Entry 8ZU9 (X-ray diffraction, 2.17 A resolution); this record covers chains B and A of the 3 polymer chains in the assembly.

# Chain B
Molecule: A129 heavy chain
Source organism: Homo sapiens
Sequence (223 residues; row label = number of the first residue in the row):
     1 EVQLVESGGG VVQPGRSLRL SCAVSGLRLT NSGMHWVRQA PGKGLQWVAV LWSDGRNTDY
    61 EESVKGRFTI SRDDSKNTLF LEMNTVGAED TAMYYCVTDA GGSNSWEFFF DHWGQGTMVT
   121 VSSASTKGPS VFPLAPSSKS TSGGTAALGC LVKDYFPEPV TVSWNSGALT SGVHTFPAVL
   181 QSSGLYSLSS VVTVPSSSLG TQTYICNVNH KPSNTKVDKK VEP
Disulfides: Cys-22/Cys-96, Cys-150/Cys-206

# Chain A
Molecule: A129 light chain
Source organism: Homo sapiens
Sequence (214 residues; numbered 1 to 214; the number before each row is that of its first residue):
     1 DIQLTQSPSS VSASVGDRVT ITCRASQGIS SWLAWYQQKP GKAPKLLIYA ASSLQSGVPS
    61 RFSGSGSGTD FTLTISSLQP EDFATYYCQQ ANSFPFTFGP GTKVDIKRTV AAPSVFIFPP
   121 SDEQLKSGTA SVVCLLNNFY PREAKVQWKV DNALQSGNSQ ESVTEQDSKD STYSLSSTLT
   181 LSKADYEKHK VYACEVTHQG LSSPVTKSFN RGEC
Disulfides: Cys-23/Cys-88, Cys-134/Cys-194

# How chain B and chain A interact
Contacting residue pairs (66):
  Gln-39(B) / Gln-38(A)  hydrogen bond
  Gln-39(B) / Tyr-87(A)
  Lys-43(B) / Tyr-87(A)
  Gly-44(B) / Tyr-87(A)
  Leu-45(B) / Pro-44(A)  hydrophobic
  Leu-45(B) / Tyr-87(A)  hydrophobic
  Leu-45(B) / Phe-98(A)
  Trp-47(B) / Phe-94(A)  hydrophobic
  Trp-47(B) / Pro-95(A)  hydrophobic
  Trp-47(B) / Phe-96(A)
  Tyr-95(B) / Gln-38(A)  hydrogen bond
  Tyr-95(B) / Lys-42(A)
  Tyr-95(B) / Ala-43(A)  hydrophobic
  Tyr-95(B) / Pro-44(A)
  Glu-107(B) / Ala-91(A)
  Phe-108(B) / Gln-89(A)  hydrogen bond (backbone-side chain)
  Phe-108(B) / Ala-91(A)
  Phe-108(B) / Phe-96(A)  hydrophobic
  Phe-109(B) / Tyr-36(A)
  Phe-109(B) / Tyr-49(A)  hydrophobic
  Phe-109(B) / Gln-89(A)
  Phe-110(B) / Tyr-36(A)  hydrogen bond (backbone-side chain)
  Phe-110(B) / Leu-46(A)
  Phe-110(B) / Gln-89(A)
  Phe-110(B) / Phe-98(A)  hydrophobic
  Asp-111(B) / Leu-46(A)
  Trp-113(B) / Tyr-36(A)
  Trp-113(B) / Pro-44(A)  hydrophobic
  Gly-114(B) / Ala-43(A)
  Phe-132(B) / Ser-121(A)
  Phe-132(B) / Gln-124(A)
  Pro-133(B) / Ser-121(A)
  Pro-133(B) / Glu-123(A)
  Leu-134(B) / Phe-118(A)
  Ala-135(B) / Phe-118(A)
  Lys-139(B) / Phe-116(A)
  Lys-139(B) / Ile-117(A)  hydrogen bond (backbone-backbone)
  Lys-139(B) / Lys-207(A)
  Lys-139(B) / Ser-208(A)  hydrogen bond (side chain-backbone)
  Ser-140(B) / Phe-116(A)
  Ser-140(B) / Phe-118(A)
  Thr-141(B) / Phe-116(A)
  Ala-147(B) / Phe-116(A)  hydrophobic
  Ala-147(B) / Phe-118(A)
  Leu-151(B) / Ser-131(A)
  Lys-153(B) / Gln-124(A)
  Lys-153(B) / Thr-129(A)
  Lys-153(B) / Ser-131(A)  hydrogen bond
  His-174(B) / Asn-137(A)  hydrogen bond
  His-174(B) / Asn-138(A)  hydrogen bond
  His-174(B) / Ser-174(A)
  Phe-176(B) / Leu-135(A)  hydrophobic
  Phe-176(B) / Ser-162(A)
  Phe-176(B) / Thr-164(A)
  Phe-176(B) / Ser-174(A)
  Phe-176(B) / Leu-175(A)
  Phe-176(B) / Ser-176(A)
  Pro-177(B) / Ser-162(A)  hydrogen bond (backbone-side chain)
  Pro-177(B) / Val-163(A)
  Val-179(B) / Gln-160(A)
  Val-179(B) / Glu-161(A)
  Leu-180(B) / Gln-160(A)  hydrogen bond (backbone-side chain)
  Gln-181(B) / Gln-160(A)
  Ser-189(B) / Ser-176(A)  hydrogen bond
  Val-191(B) / Leu-135(A)  hydrophobic
  Thr-193(B) / Asn-137(A)
Also at the interface, not in a pair above, chain B (42 interface residues in all): His-35, Val-37, Gln-46, Val-50, Asp-59, Glu-61, Ser-142, Leu-148, Thr-175, Ala-178
Also at the interface, not in a pair above, chain A (41 interface residues in all): Ala-34, Gln-55, Val-133, Asp-167, Thr-178, Thr-180

# Overview
Chain B and chain A form an interface of 42 and 41 residues respectively, with 12 hydrogen bonds. Polar pairs
include Gln-39(B)/Gln-38(A), Tyr-95(B)/Gln-38(A) and Phe-108(B)/Gln-89(A).
Chain B is A129 heavy chain and chain A is A129 light chain, both from Homo sapiens; the structure, The
complex structure of MPXV M1R and neutralizing antibody A129, was determined by X-ray diffraction.
